PDB entry 6MTF | X-ray diffraction, 1.92 A resolution | chain A

== Chain A ==
Name: 26.7 kDa salivary protein
From: Phlebotomus duboscqi
UniProt: Q06KA2 (Q06KA2_PHLDU); residues 1-230 here correspond to UniProt positions 20-249 (UniProt number = residue number + 19)
Amino-acid sequence (231 residues; row label = number of the first residue in the row; numbering starts at 0):
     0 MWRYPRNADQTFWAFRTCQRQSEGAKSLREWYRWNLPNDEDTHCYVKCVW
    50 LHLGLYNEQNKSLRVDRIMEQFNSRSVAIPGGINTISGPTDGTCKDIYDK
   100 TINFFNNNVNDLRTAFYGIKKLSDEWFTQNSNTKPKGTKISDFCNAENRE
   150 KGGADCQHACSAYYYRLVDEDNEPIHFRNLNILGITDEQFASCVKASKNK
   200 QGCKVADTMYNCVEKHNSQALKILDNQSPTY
Not modelled in the structure: 197
Differences from the reference sequence: initiating methionine (0)
Disulfide bonds: C17-C47, C43-C93, C143-C159, C155-C202, C192-C211
Ligand contacts: fragment of triton x-100 (TRT): F14, R15, Q18, W30, Y31, W33, L35, Y44, V45, V48, W49, L52, F104, L111, F115
Swiss-Prot annotation at these positions:
  - binding site (thromboxane A2): W30, Y44, K135
  - binding site (leukotriene C4): W33, G117, K135

== Summary ==
Ligands of chain A: fragment of triton x-100. From UniProt: 3 thromboxane A2-binding residues and 3
leukotriene C4-binding residues.
Chain A is 26.7 kDa salivary protein (Phlebotomus duboscqi); the structure, D7 protein from Phlebotomus
duboscqi, native, was determined by X-ray diffraction, deposited together with 6MT7.
